4R1E - chains A and B; structure by X-ray diffraction, 1.98 A resolution.

Chain A:
Name: Myosin A tail domain interacting protein
Organism: Plasmodium falciparum
UniProtKB: Q8I4W8 (Q8I4W8_PLAF7); numbering as in UniProt (aligned over 61-204)
Sequence (145 residues; each row starts with the number of its first residue):
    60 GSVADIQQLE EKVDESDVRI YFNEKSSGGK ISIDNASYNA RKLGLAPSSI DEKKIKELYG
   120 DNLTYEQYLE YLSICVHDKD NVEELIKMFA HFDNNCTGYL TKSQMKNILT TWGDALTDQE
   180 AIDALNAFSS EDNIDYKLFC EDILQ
Disordered / not traced: 60, 69-70
Construct notes: expression tag (60)
Ligand contacts: 3EC (5-{[(2-aminoethyl)sulfanyl]methyl}furan-2-carbaldehyde): Ser108, Ile109, Gly172, Asp173
From the paper describing this entry:
  - binding site for 3EC: Ile109, Gly172, Asp173
  - contacts within the chain: Ser108-Asp173 (hydrogen bond)
  - post-translational modification sites: Ser108 (citing earlier work)

Chain B:
Name: Myosin-A
UniProtKB: Q8IDR3 (MYOA_PLAF7); residue numbers follow UniProt; this construct covers 803-816
Sequence (15 residues; numbered 802 to 816; the number before each row is that of its first residue):
   802 GSLLRVQAHI RKKMV
Ligand contacts: 3EC (5-{[(2-aminoethyl)sulfanyl]methyl}furan-2-carbaldehyde): Gly802, Ser803, Leu804, Leu805

Interface between chain A and chain B:
Pairs across the interface (52; chain A residue first):
  Tyr97(A) - Val816(B)  hydrophobic
  Arg100(A) - Arg812(B)
  Arg100(A) - Lys813(B)
  Arg100(A) - Val816(B)
  Lys101(A) - Val816(B)
  Gly103(A) - Lys813(B)
  Leu104(A) - Lys813(B)
  Ala105(A) - Arg806(B)  hydrogen bond (backbone-side chain)
  Ala105(A) - Ala809(B)
  Ala105(A) - His810(B)
  Pro106(A) - Ala809(B)
  Ser107(A) - Arg806(B)
  Ile109(A) - Leu805(B)  hydrophobic
  His136(A) - Arg806(B)
  Asp139(A) - Arg806(B)  salt bridge
  Asp139(A) - His810(B)  salt bridge
  Glu143(A) - Ser803(B)
  Glu143(A) - Arg806(B)
  Leu144(A) - Arg806(B)
  Leu144(A) - Val807(B)  hydrophobic
  Met147(A) - Ser803(B)
  Met147(A) - Leu804(B)
  Met147(A) - Val807(B)  hydrophobic
  Phe148(A) - Val807(B)  hydrophobic
  Leu168(A) - Val807(B)  hydrophobic
  Leu168(A) - Gln808(B)  hydrogen bond (backbone-side chain)
  Leu168(A) - Ile811(B)  hydrophobic
  Trp171(A) - Leu804(B)  hydrophobic
  Trp171(A) - Gln808(B)  hydrogen bond (backbone-side chain)
  Gly172(A) - Leu804(B)
  Gly172(A) - Leu805(B)
  Gly172(A) - Gln808(B)
  Asp173(A) - Leu805(B)
  Asp173(A) - Gln808(B)  hydrogen bond (backbone-side chain)
  Asp173(A) - Arg812(B)  hydrogen bond (backbone-side chain)
  Ala174(A) - Gln808(B)
  Ala174(A) - Arg812(B)  hydrogen bond (backbone-side chain)
  Leu175(A) - Ile811(B)  hydrophobic
  Leu175(A) - Arg812(B)
  Glu179(A) - Met815(B)
  Ala183(A) - Ile811(B)  hydrophobic
  Ala183(A) - Met815(B)  hydrophobic
  Phe198(A) - Ile811(B)  hydrophobic
  Asp201(A) - Lys814(B)
  Ile202(A) - Val807(B)
  Ile202(A) - His810(B)
  Ile202(A) - Lys813(B)  hydrogen bond (backbone-side chain)
  Ile202(A) - Lys814(B)
  Leu203(A) - His810(B)
  Leu203(A) - Lys813(B)  hydrogen bond (backbone-side chain)
  Gln204(A) - Lys813(B)  hydrogen bond (backbone-side chain)
  Gln204(A) - Lys814(B)  hydrogen bond (backbone-side chain)
Other interface residues (no listed pair), chain A (32 interface residues in all): Ser108, Asp110, Ile167, Ala186
The authors on this interface:
  - interface residues, chain B: Leu804(B), Val807(B)

Overview:
32 residues of chain A face 14 of chain B across their interface, with 10 hydrogen bonds and 2 salt bridges.
Polar contacts include Asp139(A)-Arg806(B), Asp139(A)-His810(B) and Ala105(A)-Arg806(B). Compound 3EC is bound
between chain A and chain B. From the paper: a binding site for 3EC at Ile109(A), Gly172(A) and Asp173(A);
interface residues Leu804(B) and Val807(B).
Chain A is Myosin A tail domain interacting protein (Plasmodium falciparum) and chain B is Myosin-A; the
structure, Crystal Structure of MTIP from Plasmodium falciparum in complex with a peptide-fragment chimera,
was determined by X-ray diffraction.
